8IEE - chains D and A of the 4 polymer chains in the assembly; structure by X-ray diffraction, 3.21 A resolution.

# Chain D
Protein: Vhh-31
Source organism: Camelus dromedarius
Notes: antibody fragment or engineered binder
Chain sequence (131 residues; numbered 1 to 131; the number before each row is that of its first residue):
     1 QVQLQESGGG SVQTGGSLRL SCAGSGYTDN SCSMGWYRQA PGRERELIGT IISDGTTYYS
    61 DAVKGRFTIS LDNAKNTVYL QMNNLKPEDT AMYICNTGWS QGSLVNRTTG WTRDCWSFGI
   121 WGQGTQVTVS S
Disulfides: Cys22-Cys95, Cys32-Cys115

# Chain A
Protein: Spike protein S1
Source organism: Middle East respiratory syndrome-related coronavirus
Reference sequence: R9UQ53 (R9UQ53_MERS); residue numbers follow UniProt; this construct covers 367-589
Chain sequence (229 residues; each row starts with the number of its first residue):
   367 EAKPSGSVVE QAEGVECDFS PLLSGTPPQV YNFKRLVFTN CNYNLTKLLS LFSVNDFTCS
   427 QISPAAIASN CYSSLILDYF SYPLSMKSDL SVSSAGPISQ FNYKQSFSNP TCLILATVPH
   487 NLTTITKPLK YSYINKCSRL LSDDRTEVPQ LVNANQYSPC VSIVPSTVWE DGDYYRKQLS
   547 PLEGGGWLVA SGSTVAMTEQ LQMGFGITVQ YGTDTNSVCP KLEHHHHHH
Disordered / not traced: 367-380, 588-595
Construct notes: expression tag (590-595)
Disulfides: Cys383-Cys407, Cys425-Cys478, Cys437-Cys585, Cys503-Cys526

# Interface between chain D and chain A
Pairs across the interface - 22 pairs, chain D then chain A:
  Ser31(D) - Thr579(A)
  Gln101(D) - Asp580(A)
  Gly102(D) - Asp580(A)
  Ser103(D) - Thr579(A)  hydrogen bond (side chain-backbone)
  Ser103(D) - Asn582(A)
  Val105(D) - Tyr577(A)  hydrophobic
  Asn106(D) - Tyr577(A)
  Arg107(D) - Gln427(A)
  Arg107(D) - Tyr577(A)  hydrogen bond (backbone-side chain)
  Thr109(D) - Ala432(A)
  Gly110(D) - Ile428(A)
  Gly110(D) - Asn436(A)
  Gly110(D) - Tyr438(A)  hydrogen bond (backbone-side chain)
  Gly110(D) - Tyr577(A)
  Trp111(D) - Asn436(A)
  Thr112(D) - Asn436(A)  hydrogen bond (backbone-side chain)
  Thr112(D) - Cys437(A)
  Thr112(D) - Tyr438(A)
  Thr112(D) - Asn582(A)
  Arg113(D) - Asn436(A)
  Asp114(D) - Thr581(A)
  Asp114(D) - Asn582(A)
Interface residues without a listed pair, chain A (13 interface residues in all): Ser429, Gly578

# Summary
Chain D and chain A each contribute 13 residues to their interface, with 4 hydrogen bonds. Polar contacts
include Ser103(D)-Thr579(A), Arg107(D)-Tyr577(A) and Gly110(D)-Tyr438(A).
Here chain D is Vhh-31 (Camelus dromedarius) and chain A is Spike protein S1 (Middle East respiratory
syndrome-related coronavirus). Entry 8IEE (Crystal structure of nanobody VHH-31 with MERS-CoV RBD) was
determined by X-ray diffraction.
